8WLP - chains 5 and z of the 53 polymer chains in the assembly; structure by electron microscopy, 3.80 A resolution.

# Chain 5 (and z)
Protein: Flagellar basal-body rod protein FlgG
From: Salmonella enterica subsp. enterica serovar Typhimurium str. LT2
Notes: chain z of this document is another copy of the same molecule, construct and numbering; everything in this record applies to it too
UniProt: P0A1J3 (FLGG_SALTY); numbering as in UniProt (aligned over 1-260)
Amino-acid sequence (260 residues; each row starts with the number of its first residue):
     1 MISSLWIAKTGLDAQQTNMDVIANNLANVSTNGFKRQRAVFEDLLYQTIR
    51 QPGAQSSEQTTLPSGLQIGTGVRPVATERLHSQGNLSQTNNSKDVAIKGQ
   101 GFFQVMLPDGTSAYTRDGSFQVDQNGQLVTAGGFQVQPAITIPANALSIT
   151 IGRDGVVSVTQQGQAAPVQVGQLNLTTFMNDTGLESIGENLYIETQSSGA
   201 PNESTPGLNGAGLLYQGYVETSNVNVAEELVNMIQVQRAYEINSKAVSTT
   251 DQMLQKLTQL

# Interface between chain 5 and chain z
Residue-residue contacts (29; chain 5 residue first):
  Met1(5) - Gln235(z)
  Met1(5) - Arg238(z)
  Met1(5) - Ala239(z)
  Met1(5) - Ile242(z)  hydrophobic
  Leu5(5) - Ile234(z)  hydrophobic
  Leu5(5) - Gln235(z)
  Trp6(5) - Gln235(z)
  Lys9(5) - Glu228(z)
  Lys9(5) - Val231(z)
  Lys9(5) - Asn232(z)  hydrogen bond
  Leu12(5) - Val231(z)  hydrophobic
  Pro108(5) - Arg153(z)
  Asp109(5) - Gly207(z)
  Asp109(5) - Leu208(z)
  Phe134(5) - Arg153(z)
  Ile187(5) - Lys98(z)  hydrogen bond (backbone-side chain)
  Glu189(5) - Lys98(z)  salt bridge
  Glu189(5) - Arg153(z)  salt bridge
  Glu189(5) - Tyr215(z)  hydrogen bond
  Tyr240(5) - Ala227(z)
  Val247(5) - Ile234(z)  hydrophobic
  Asp251(5) - Arg238(z)  salt bridge
  Leu254(5) - Arg238(z)
  Gln255(5) - Arg238(z)
  Thr258(5) - Glu241(z)
  Thr258(5) - Ile242(z)
  Thr258(5) - Lys245(z)  hydrogen bond (backbone-side chain)
  Gln259(5) - Lys245(z)  hydrogen bond (backbone-side chain)
  Leu260(5) - Lys245(z)  hydrogen bond (backbone-side chain)
Interface residues without a listed pair, chain 5 (22 interface residues in all): Asp13, Leu107, Gly188, Leu257
Interface residues without a listed pair, chain z (17 interface residues in all): Leu213

# Overview
22 residues of chain 5 and 17 residues of chain z are in contact; the contacts include 6 hydrogen bonds and 3
salt bridges. Polar contacts include Glu189(5)-Lys98(z), Glu189(5)-Arg153(z) and Asp251(5)-Arg238(z).
Both chains are Flagellar basal-body rod protein FlgG (Salmonella enterica subsp. enterica serovar Typhimurium
str. LT2). Entry 8WLP (Cryo-EM structure of the distal rod-hook within the flagellar motor-hook complex in the
CCW state) was determined by electron microscopy (same publication as 8WHT, 8WIW, 8WK3, 8WK4, 8WKI, 8WKK and
11 further entries).
